PDB entry 5MGS | X-ray diffraction, 1.90 A resolution | chains A and B

[Chain A (and B)]
Name: Killer cell lectin-like receptor subfamily B member 1
Organism: Homo sapiens
Notes: chain B of this document is another copy of the same molecule, construct and numbering; everything in this record applies to it too
Reference sequence: Q12918 (KLRB1_HUMAN); numbering as in UniProt (aligned over 90-225)
Sequence (146 residues; row label = number of the first residue in the row):
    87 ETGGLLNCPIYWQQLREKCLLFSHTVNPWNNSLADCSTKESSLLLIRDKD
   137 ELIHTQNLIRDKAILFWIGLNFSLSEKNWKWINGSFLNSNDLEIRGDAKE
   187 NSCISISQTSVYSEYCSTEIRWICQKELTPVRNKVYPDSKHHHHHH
Unresolved in the structure: 87-90, 215-232 (chain B: 87-89, 218-232)
Construct notes: expression tag (87-89, 226-232)
Cystine bridges: Cys-94/Cys-105, Cys-122/Cys-210, Cys-189/Cys-202
Glycans and other covalent adducts: N-acetylglucosamine (NAG) linked to Asn-157, Asn-169
Ligand contacts: N-acetylglucosamine (NAG; 2-acetamido-2-deoxy-beta-D-glucopyranose): Asn-116, Asn-117, Ala-120
From the paper describing this entry:
  - post-translational modification sites: Asn-116, Asn-157, Asn-169

[Chain A / chain B interface]
Residue-residue contacts (24):
  Leu-119(A) / Leu-119(B)  hydrophobic
  Leu-119(A) / Ser-123(B)
  Ala-120(A) / Ile-168(B)
  Ser-123(A) / Leu-119(B)
  Ser-123(A) / Ser-127(B)  hydrogen bond (side chain-backbone)
  Ser-123(A) / Ser-128(B)  hydrogen bond (backbone-backbone)
  Ser-123(A) / Leu-129(B)
  Ser-123(A) / Ile-168(B)
  Thr-124(A) / Ile-168(B)  hydrogen bond (side chain-backbone)
  Thr-124(A) / Asn-169(B)
  Glu-126(A) / Glu-126(B)
  Glu-126(A) / Ser-127(B)
  Glu-126(A) / Lys-212(B)
  Glu-126(A) / Glu-213(B)  hydrogen bond (side chain-backbone)
  Ser-127(A) / Ser-123(B)  hydrogen bond (backbone-side chain)
  Ser-127(A) / Glu-126(B)
  Ser-128(A) / Ser-123(B)
  Leu-129(A) / Ser-123(B)
  Ile-168(A) / Ala-120(B)
  Ile-168(A) / Ser-123(B)
  Ile-168(A) / Thr-124(B)  hydrogen bond (backbone-side chain)
  Asn-169(A) / Thr-124(B)  hydrogen bond (backbone-side chain)
  Lys-212(A) / Glu-126(B)
  Glu-213(A) / Glu-126(B)  hydrogen bond (backbone-side chain)
Interface residues without a listed pair, chain A (15 interface residues in all): Cys-122, Lys-166, Gln-211
Interface residues without a listed pair, chain B (16 interface residues in all): Asn-117, Asp-121, Cys-122, Gln-211

[Summary]
Chain A and chain B form an interface of 15 and 16 residues respectively; the contacts include 8 hydrogen
bonds. Polar pairs include Ser-123(A)/Ser-127(B), Thr-124(A)/Ile-168(B) and Glu-126(A)/Glu-213(B). Ligands of
chain A: N-acetylglucosamine. Covalently linked N-acetylglucosamine: at Asn-157(A) and Asn-169(A). From the
paper: modification sites Asn-116(A), Asn-157(A) and Asn-169(A).
Both chains are Killer cell lectin-like receptor subfamily B member 1 (Homo sapiens). Entry 5MGS (Human
receptor NKR-P1 in deglycosylated form, extracellular domain) was determined by X-ray diffraction together
with 5MGR and 5MGT from the same study.
